Entry 1BWV (X-ray diffraction, 2.40 A resolution); this record covers chains S and Y of the 8 polymer chains in the assembly.

== Chain S (and Y) ==
Name: Protein (ribulose bisphosphate carboxylase)
From: Galdieria partita
Notes: EC 4.1.1.39; chain Y of this document is another copy of the same molecule, construct and numbering; everything in this record applies to it too
UniProt: O98950 (O98950_9RHOD); the construct lacks a stretch of the UniProt sequence and is renumbered around it, so the offset changes along the chain: 8-51 = UniProt 1-44; 64-107 = UniProt 45-88; 108-155 = UniProt 91-138
Sequence (138 residues; numbered 8 to 155 plus 2 insertion-coded residues; 12 numbers in that range are skipped by the numbering (no residue carries them; nothing is unmodelled there); the number before each row is that of its first residue; a row labelled like 107A-107B holds insertion residues (107A, then the next letters in order)):
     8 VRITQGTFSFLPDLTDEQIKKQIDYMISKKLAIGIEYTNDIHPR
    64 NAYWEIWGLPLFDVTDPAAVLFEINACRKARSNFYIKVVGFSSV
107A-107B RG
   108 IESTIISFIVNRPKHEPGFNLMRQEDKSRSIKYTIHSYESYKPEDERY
Construct notes: conflict Val8 (Met1 in O98950)

== How chain S and chain Y interact ==
Pairs across the interface (26):
  Asp47(S) - Arg130(Y)  salt bridge
  His49(S) - Arg130(Y)
  Arg51(S) - Glu132(Y)  salt bridge
  Arg51(S) - Arg136(Y)  hydrogen bond (side chain-backbone)
  Arg51(S) - Ile138(Y)
  Asn64(S) - Arg130(Y)
  Gln131(S) - Gln131(Y)
  Lys139(S) - Gln131(Y)
  Lys139(S) - Glu132(Y)
  Lys139(S) - Asp133(Y)  salt bridge
  Tyr140(S) - Gln131(Y)
  Tyr140(S) - Glu132(Y)  hydrogen bond (backbone-backbone)
  Thr141(S) - Arg130(Y)
  Thr141(S) - Gln131(Y)
  His143(S) - Asn127(Y)  hydrogen bond
  His143(S) - Leu128(Y)  hydrogen bond (side chain-backbone)
  His143(S) - Met129(Y)
  Ser147(S) - Asn127(Y)
  Ser147(S) - Tyr145(Y)  hydrogen bond (backbone-side chain)
  Tyr148(S) - Asn127(Y)
  Tyr148(S) - Tyr145(Y)
  Lys149(S) - Tyr145(Y)  hydrogen bond (backbone-side chain)
  Pro150(S) - Pro124(Y)
  Pro150(S) - Tyr145(Y)  hydrophobic
  Asp152(S) - His122(Y)  salt bridge
  Arg154(S) - Tyr145(Y)  hydrogen bond
Also at the interface, not in a pair above, chain S (16 interface residues in all): Ile142
Also at the interface, not in a pair above, chain Y (13 interface residues in all): Lys134

== Summary ==
The interface between chain S and chain Y involves 16 residues on one side and 13 on the other, with 7
hydrogen bonds and 4 salt bridges. Polar pairs include Asp47(S)-Arg130(Y), Arg51(S)-Glu132(Y) and
Lys139(S)-Asp133(Y).
Chain S and chain Y are both Protein (ribulose bisphosphate carboxylase) (Galdieria partita); the structure,
Activated Ribulose 1,5-Bisphosphate Carboxylase/Oxygenase (RUBISCO) Complexed with the Reaction Intermediate
Analogue 2-Carboxyarabinitol 1,5-Bisphosphate, was determined by X-ray diffraction.
